PDB entry 5R42 | X-ray diffraction, 1.05 A resolution | chains B and C of the 5 polymer chains in the assembly

[Chain B]
Protein: gamma-Chymotrypsin
From: Bos taurus
Notes: EC 3.4.21.1
UniProtKB: P00766 (CTRA_BOVIN); numbering as in UniProt (aligned over 16-146)
Chain sequence (131 residues; numbered 16 to 146; the number before each row is that of its first residue):
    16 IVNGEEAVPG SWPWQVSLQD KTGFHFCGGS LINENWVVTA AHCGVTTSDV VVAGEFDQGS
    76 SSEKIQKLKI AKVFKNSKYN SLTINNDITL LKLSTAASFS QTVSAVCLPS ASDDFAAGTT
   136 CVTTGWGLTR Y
Disulfide bonds: Cys42-Cys58
Curated features (UniProtKB/Swiss-Prot):
  - active site (Charge relay system): His57, Asp102

[Chain C]
Protein: gamma-Chymotrypsin
From: Bos taurus
Notes: EC 3.4.21.1
UniProtKB: P00766 (CTRA_BOVIN); residues 149-245 here = UniProt positions 149-245
Chain sequence (97 residues; each row starts with the number of its first residue):
   149 ANTPDRLQQA SLPLLSNTNC KKYWGTKIKD AMICAGASGV SSCMGDSGGP LVCKKNGAWT
   209 LVGIVSWGSS TCSTSTPGVY ARVTALVNWV QQTLAAN
Not modelled in the structure: 149
Disulfide bonds: Cys168-Cys182, Cys191-Cys220
Curated features (UniProtKB/Swiss-Prot):
  - active site: Ser195 (Charge relay system)

[Interface between chain B and chain C]
Contacting residue pairs - 150 pairs, chain B then chain C:
  Ile16(B) - Gln156(C)
  Ile16(B) - Ala158(C)  hydrophobic
  Ile16(B) - Ser189(C)
  Ile16(B) - Asp194(C)  hydrogen bond (backbone-side chain)
  Val17(B) - Val188(C)
  Val17(B) - Ser189(C)  hydrogen bond (backbone-backbone)
  Val17(B) - Cys220(C)  hydrophobic
  Val17(B) - Thr222(C)
  Asn18(B) - Gly187(C)  hydrogen bond (side chain-backbone)
  Asn18(B) - Val188(C)
  Asn18(B) - Thr222(C)
  Gly19(B) - Gln157(C)
  Glu20(B) - Gln156(C)
  Glu20(B) - Gln157(C)  hydrogen bond (backbone-backbone)
  Glu21(B) - Arg154(C)  salt bridge
  Glu21(B) - Leu155(C)
  Glu21(B) - Gln156(C)
  Ala22(B) - Leu155(C)  hydrogen bond (backbone-backbone)
  Ala22(B) - Gln157(C)
  Trp27(B) - Gln157(C)  hydrogen bond
  Trp27(B) - Trp207(C)
  Trp29(B) - Trp207(C)  hydrophobic
  Gln30(B) - Leu155(C)
  Gln30(B) - Pro198(C)
  His40(B) - Gly193(C)  hydrogen bond (side chain-backbone)
  Cys42(B) - Ser195(C)  hydrogen bond (side chain-backbone)
  Gly43(B) - Ser195(C)  hydrogen bond (backbone-backbone)
  Gly43(B) - Gly196(C)
  Gly43(B) - Gly197(C)
  Gly44(B) - Gly196(C)
  Gly44(B) - Gly197(C)
  Ser45(B) - Pro198(C)
  Ile47(B) - Leu242(C)  hydrophobic
  Asn48(B) - Leu242(C)
  Trp51(B) - Leu242(C)  hydrophobic
  Trp51(B) - Asn245(C)
  Val53(B) - Gly196(C)
  Val53(B) - Leu209(C)  hydrophobic
  Val53(B) - Ile212(C)  hydrophobic
  Thr54(B) - Gly196(C)
  Thr54(B) - Ile212(C)
  Ala55(B) - Gly196(C)
  Ala55(B) - Ile212(C)
  His57(B) - Ser195(C)  hydrogen bond
  His57(B) - Ser214(C)
  Cys58(B) - Ser195(C)
  Phe71(B) - Asp153(C)
  Phe71(B) - Arg154(C)
  Phe71(B) - Leu155(C)  hydrogen bond (backbone-backbone)
  Asp72(B) - Asp153(C)
  Asp72(B) - Arg154(C)  salt bridge
  Gln73(B) - Asp153(C)  hydrogen bond (backbone-backbone)
  Gly74(B) - Asp153(C)
  Phe89(B) - Trp237(C)
  Phe89(B) - Thr241(C)
  Phe89(B) - Asn245(C)
  Lys90(B) - Trp237(C)
  Asn91(B) - Leu234(C)
  Asn91(B) - Trp237(C)
  Thr98(B) - Met180(C)
  Ile99(B) - Met180(C)
  Ile99(B) - Ser214(C)
  Asn100(B) - Lys177(C)
  Asn100(B) - Ala179(C)
  Asn100(B) - Met180(C)
  Asn101(B) - Ala179(C)
  Asn101(B) - Leu234(C)
  Asp102(B) - Ser214(C)  hydrogen bond
  Asp102(B) - Ala229(C)
  Ile103(B) - Ile212(C)  hydrophobic
  Ile103(B) - Leu234(C)  hydrophobic
  Ile103(B) - Trp237(C)  hydrophobic
  Ile103(B) - Val238(C)  hydrophobic
  Leu105(B) - Trp237(C)  hydrophobic
  Leu105(B) - Thr241(C)
  Leu105(B) - Leu242(C)  hydrophobic
  Lys107(B) - Asn245(C)  hydrogen bond (side chain-backbone)
  Val121(B) - Val200(C)  hydrophobic
  Val121(B) - Trp207(C)
  Val121(B) - Leu209(C)
  Cys122(B) - Ala206(C)  hydrophobic
  Cys122(B) - Trp207(C)  hydrogen bond (backbone-backbone)
  Cys122(B) - Thr208(C)
  Cys122(B) - Leu209(C)  hydrogen bond (backbone-backbone)
  Leu123(B) - Thr208(C)
  Leu123(B) - Val238(C)  hydrophobic
  Pro124(B) - Thr208(C)
  Pro124(B) - Leu209(C)
  Pro124(B) - Val231(C)
  Pro124(B) - Thr232(C)
  Pro124(B) - Val235(C)
  Ser125(B) - Thr232(C)
  Ala126(B) - Thr232(C)
  Ala126(B) - Val235(C)
  Ala126(B) - Asn236(C)
  Asp128(B) - Lys203(C)  salt bridge
  Asp128(B) - Thr232(C)
  Asp129(B) - Lys203(C)  hydrogen bond (backbone-side chain)
  Phe130(B) - Leu162(C)  hydrophobic
  Phe130(B) - Lys203(C)
  Phe130(B) - Val210(C)  hydrophobic
  Ala131(B) - Leu162(C)
  Ala132(B) - Leu162(C)
  Ala132(B) - Leu163(C)
  Ala132(B) - Ser164(C)
  Gly133(B) - Leu162(C)  hydrogen bond (backbone-backbone)
  Thr134(B) - Leu160(C)
  Thr134(B) - Pro161(C)
  Thr134(B) - Leu162(C)  hydrogen bond (backbone-backbone)
  Thr135(B) - Ser159(C)
  Thr135(B) - Leu160(C)
  Cys136(B) - Ser159(C)
  Cys136(B) - Leu160(C)  hydrogen bond (backbone-backbone)
  Cys136(B) - Leu162(C)  hydrophobic
  Cys136(B) - Val200(C)
  Cys136(B) - Cys201(C)  disulfide
  Val137(B) - Ala158(C)
  Val137(B) - Pro198(C)
  Val137(B) - Leu199(C)
  Val137(B) - Val200(C)  hydrogen bond (backbone-backbone)
  Val137(B) - Trp207(C)  hydrophobic
  Thr138(B) - Gln157(C)
  Thr138(B) - Ala158(C)  hydrogen bond (backbone-backbone)
  Thr138(B) - Leu160(C)
  Thr138(B) - Ser190(C)
  Thr138(B) - Pro198(C)  hydrogen bond (side chain-backbone)
  Thr138(B) - Val213(C)
  Thr139(B) - Gln156(C)
  Thr139(B) - Gln157(C)
  Thr139(B) - Pro198(C)
  Gly140(B) - Leu155(C)
  Gly140(B) - Gln156(C)  hydrogen bond (backbone-backbone)
  Gly140(B) - Asp194(C)
  Trp141(B) - Thr151(C)
  Trp141(B) - Pro152(C)
  Trp141(B) - Asp153(C)  hydrogen bond (side chain-backbone)
  Trp141(B) - Arg154(C)
  Trp141(B) - Leu155(C)
  Trp141(B) - Asp194(C)
  Gly142(B) - Pro152(C)
  Gly142(B) - Met192(C)
  Gly142(B) - Gly193(C)
  Gly142(B) - Asp194(C)  hydrogen bond (backbone-side chain)
  Leu143(B) - Asn150(C)
  Leu143(B) - Cys191(C)
  Leu143(B) - Met192(C)  hydrogen bond (backbone-backbone)
  Thr144(B) - Pro152(C)
  Tyr146(B) - Met192(C)  hydrophobic
  Tyr146(B) - Ser218(C)
  Tyr146(B) - Thr219(C)
Other interface residues (no listed pair), chain B (66 interface residues in all): Val23, Phe41, Ser92, Thr104
Other interface residues (no listed pair), chain C (59 interface residues in all): Trp215, Tyr228
Disulfides between the chains: Cys136(B)-Cys201(C)

[Summary]
The interface between chain B and chain C involves 66 residues on one side and 59 on the other, with 1
disulfide bond, 27 hydrogen bonds and 3 salt bridges. Polar pairs include Glu21(B)-Arg154(C),
Asp72(B)-Arg154(C) and Asp128(B)-Lys203(C).
Chain B is gamma-Chymotrypsin and chain C is gamma-Chymotrypsin, both from Bos taurus; the structure, Crystal
Structure of deuterated gamma-Chymotrypsin at pH 7.5, room temperature, was determined by X-ray diffraction.
